2FR4 - chains A and B of the 3 polymer chains in the assembly; structure by X-ray diffraction, 1.95 A resolution.

Chain A:
Name: antibody light chain FAB
From: Mus musculus
Notes: fragment: antigen-binding fragment; antibody fragment or engineered binder
Chain sequence (214 residues; numbered 1 to 214; the number before each row is that of its first residue):
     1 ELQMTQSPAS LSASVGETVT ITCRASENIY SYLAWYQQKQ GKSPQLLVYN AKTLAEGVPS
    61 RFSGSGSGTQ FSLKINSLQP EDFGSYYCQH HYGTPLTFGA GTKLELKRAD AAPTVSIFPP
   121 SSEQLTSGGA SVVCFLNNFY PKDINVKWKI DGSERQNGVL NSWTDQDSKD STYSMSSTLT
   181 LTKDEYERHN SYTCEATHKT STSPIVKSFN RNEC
Unresolved in the structure: 214
Disulfides: Cys23-Cys88, Cys134-Cys194

Chain B:
Name: antibody heavy chain FAB
From: Mus musculus
Notes: fragment: antigen-binding fragment; antibody fragment or engineered binder
Chain sequence (230 residues; row label = number of the first residue in the row; a row labelled like 82A-82C holds insertion residues (82A, then the next letters in order)):
     1 QVKLLESGPE LVKPGASVKM SCKASGYTFT SYVMHWVKQK PGQGLEWIGY IN
   52A P
    53 YNDGTKYNEK FKGKATLTSD KSSSTAYMEL
82A-82C SSL
    83 TSEDSAVYYC VRGGYRPY
100A-100C YAM
   101 DYWGQGTSVT VSSAKTTPPS VYPLAPGSAA QTNSMVTLGC LVKGYFPEPV TVTWNSGSLS
   161 SGVHTFPAVL QSDLYTLSSS VTVPSSTWPS ETVTCNVAHP ASSTKVDKKI VPRDCTSHHH
   221 HHH
Unresolved in the structure: 128-133, 214-223
Disulfides: Cys22-Cys92, Cys140-Cys195
Construct notes: cloning artifact (1-4); expression tag (218-223)

Chain A / chain B interface:
Contacting residue pairs (63; chain A residue first):
  Tyr36(A) with Met100C(B), hydrogen bond (side chain-backbone); Trp103(B)
  Gln38(A) with Gln39(B), hydrogen bond; Tyr91(B), hydrogen bond
  Lys42(A) with Tyr91(B)
  Ser43(A) with Tyr91(B); Gly104(B), hydrogen bond (side chain-backbone); Gln105(B)
  Pro44(A) with Trp103(B)
  Leu46(A) with Met100C(B); Asp101(B)
  Tyr49(A) with Ala100B(B), hydrophobic
  Tyr87(A) with Gln39(B); Gln43(B); Gly44(B); Leu45(B), hydrophobic
  Gln89(A) with Met100C(B)
  His91(A) with Tyr100(B); Ala100B(B)
  Thr94(A) with Trp47(B)
  Pro95(A) with Trp47(B), hydrophobic
  Leu96(A) with His35(B); Trp47(B); Met100C(B), hydrophobic
  Phe98(A) with Leu45(B)
  Ser116(A) with Thr137(B)
  Phe118(A) with Leu124(B); Ala125(B); Pro126(B); Thr137(B)
  Pro120(A) with Arg213(B), hydrogen bond (backbone-side chain)
  Ser121(A) with Tyr122(B); Pro123(B)
  Glu123(A) with Tyr122(B); Pro123(B); Lys208(B), salt bridge
  Gln124(A) with Tyr122(B); Lys143(B)
  Ser131(A) with Leu141(B)
  Val133(A) with Leu124(B), hydrophobic
  Phe135(A) with Leu124(B), hydrophobic; Phe166(B), hydrophobic; Ser178(B); Ser179(B); Ser180(B)
  Asn137(A) with His164(B); Phe166(B); Ser180(B), hydrogen bond
  Asn138(A) with His164(B), hydrogen bond
  Leu160(A) with Val169(B), hydrophobic; Leu170(B); Gln171(B)
  Asn161(A) with Val169(B)
  Ser162(A) with Phe166(B); Pro167(B), hydrogen bond (side chain-backbone)
  Trp163(A) with Pro167(B)
  Thr164(A) with Phe166(B)
  Ser174(A) with His164(B), hydrogen bond; Phe166(B)
  Met175(A) with Phe166(B)
  Ser176(A) with Phe166(B)
  Thr180(A) with Lys143(B); Gln171(B)
Interface residues without a listed pair, chain A (38 interface residues in all): Ala34, Gln45, Pro119, Ser127
Interface residues without a listed pair, chain B (41 interface residues in all): Glu46, Tyr50, Lys58, Tyr100A, Gly127, Leu138, Gly139, Thr165

In short:
The interface between chain A and chain B involves 38 residues on one side and 41 on the other, with 9
hydrogen bonds and 1 salt bridge. Polar pairs include Glu123(A)-Lys208(B), Tyr36(A)-Met100C(B) and
Gln38(A)-Gln39(B).
Here chain A is antibody light chain FAB and chain B is antibody heavy chain FAB, both from Mus musculus.
Entry 2FR4 (Structure of Fab DNA-1 complexed with a stem-loop DNA ligand) was determined by X-ray diffraction.
